1U1L - chains B and A; structure by X-ray diffraction, 2.00 A resolution.

Chain B:
Molecule: 11-nt DNA strand
Sequence (11 nucleotides; each row starts with the number of its first residue):
   202 TAGGGTTXGGG
Modified positions: PRN (purine 2'-deoxyribo-5'-monophosphate) at position 209

Chain A:
Protein: Heterogeneous nuclear ribonucleoprotein A1
Source organism: Homo sapiens
UniProtKB: P09651 (ROA1_HUMAN); residues 1-196 here correspond to UniProt positions 0-195 (UniProt number = residue number - 1)
Amino-acid sequence (196 residues; each row starts with the number of its first residue):
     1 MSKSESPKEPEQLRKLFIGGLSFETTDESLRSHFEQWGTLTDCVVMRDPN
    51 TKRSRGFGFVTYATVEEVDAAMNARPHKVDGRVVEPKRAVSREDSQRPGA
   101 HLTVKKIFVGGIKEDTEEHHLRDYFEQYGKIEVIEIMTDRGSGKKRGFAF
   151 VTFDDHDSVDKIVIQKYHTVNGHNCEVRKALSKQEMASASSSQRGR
Disordered / not traced: 1-7, 191-196
Reported in the primary citation:
  - binding site for the 11-nt DNA strand (chain B): Phe-108
  - specificity-determining residues: Lys-106

Interface between chain B and chain A:
Residue-residue contacts - 36 pairs, chain B then chain A:
  DT202(B) with Phe-17(A), base contact; Gly-19(A), sugar contact; Gly-20(A), hydrogen bond to the sugar; Arg-55(A), sugar contact; Gly-56(A), sugar contact; Phe-57(A), sugar contact; Arg-82(A), base contact; Glu-85(A), hydrogen bond to the base; Lys-87(A), hydrogen bond to the base
  DA203(B) with Phe-17(A), stacking on the base; Arg-55(A), sugar contact; Phe-57(A), sugar contact; Phe-59(A), base contact; Lys-87(A), base contact; Arg-88(A), hydrogen bond to the base; Ala-89(A), base contact; Val-90(A), hydrogen bond to the base; His-101(A), stacking on the base
  DG204(B) with Gln-12(A), base contact; Lys-15(A), hydrogen bond to the base; Met-46(A), sugar contact; Arg-55(A), salt bridge to the phosphate; Phe-57(A), sugar contact; Phe-59(A), sugar contact; Ala-89(A), base contact; Val-90(A), hydrogen bond to the base; Ser-91(A), base contact; Arg-92(A), hydrogen bond to the base; Ser-95(A), hydrogen bond to the base
  DG205(B) with Lys-15(A), base contact; Asp-42(A), hydrogen bond to the base; Val-44(A), base contact; Met-46(A), sugar contact; Arg-92(A), hydrogen bond to the base
  DT207(B) with Arg-92(A), hydrogen bond to the base
  DT208(B) with Arg-92(A), base contact
Other interface residues (no listed pair), chain A (24 interface residues in all): Glu-11, Glu-93

Summary:
6 residues of chain B and 24 residues of chain A are in contact; the contacts include 12 hydrogen bonds, 1
salt bridge and 2 aromatic stacking contacts. Polar pairs include DT202(B)/Glu-85(A), DT202(B)/Lys-87(A) and
DA203(B)/Arg-88(A). The paper reports a binding site for the 11-nt DNA strand (chain B) at Phe-108(A); the
specificity determinant Lys-106(A).
Chain B is an 11-nt DNA strand and chain A is Heterogeneous nuclear ribonucleoprotein A1 (Homo sapiens); the
structure, Crystal Structure of UP1 Complexed With d(TTAGGGTT PRN GGG); A Human Telomeric Repeat Containing
nebularine, was determined by X-ray diffraction, deposited together with 1U1K, 1U1M, 1U1N, 1U1O, 1U1P, 1U1Q
and 1U1R.
